7Z6K - chains A and C of the 3 polymer chains in the assembly; structure by X-ray diffraction, 1.60 A resolution.

== Chain A ==
Protein: UDP-N-acetylmuramoylpentapeptide-lysine N(6)-alanyltransferase
Organism: Weissella viridescens
Notes: EC 2.3.2.10
Reference sequence: Q9EY50 (FEMX_WEIVI); residues 0-335 here correspond to UniProt positions 1-336 (UniProt number = residue number + 1)
Sequence (343 residues; each row starts with the number of its first residue; numbering starts at 0):
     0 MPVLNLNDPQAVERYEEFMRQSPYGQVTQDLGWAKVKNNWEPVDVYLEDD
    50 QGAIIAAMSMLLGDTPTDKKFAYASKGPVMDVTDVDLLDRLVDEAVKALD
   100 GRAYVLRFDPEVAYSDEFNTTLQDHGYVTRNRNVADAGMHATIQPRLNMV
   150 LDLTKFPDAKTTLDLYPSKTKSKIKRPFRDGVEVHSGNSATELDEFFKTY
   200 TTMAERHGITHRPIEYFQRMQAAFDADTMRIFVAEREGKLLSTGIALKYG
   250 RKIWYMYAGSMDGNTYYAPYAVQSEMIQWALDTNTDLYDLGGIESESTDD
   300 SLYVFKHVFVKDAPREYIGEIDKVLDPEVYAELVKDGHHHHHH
Disordered / not traced: 0, 337-342
Sequence notes: expression tag (336-342)
UniProt features mapped onto this chain:
  - binding site (substrate): Lys36 to Trp39, Tyr103, Arg211, Tyr215, Tyr256
  - site (Important for catalytic activity): Asp108, Glu319
Ligand contacts: N-acetyl-alpha-muramic acid / UDP: Lys36, Asn38, Trp39, Asp63, Thr64, Phe70, Tyr103, Arg106, Ile142, Thr209, His210, Arg211, Pro212, Tyr215, Leu332
From the paper describing this entry:
  - conformationally variable residues (loop rearrangement): Met260 to Thr264
  - catalytic residues: Lys305
  - binding site for 2'f-ana (5'-d(p*(a5l)p*(cfl)p*(cfl))-r(p*(a9z))-3'): Phe304

== Chain C ==
Protein: UDP-MurNAc-pentapeptide
Sequence (5 residues; row label = number of the first residue in the row):
     3 AECAA
Modified residues: Glu4 (gamma-D-glutamic acid; FGA); Ala6 (D-alanine; DAL); Ala7 (D-alanine; DAL)
Covalently attached groups: N-acetyl-alpha-muramic acid (MUB) linked to Ala3
Ligand contacts: N-acetyl-alpha-muramic acid / UDP: Glu4, Cys5, Ala6, Ala7

== How chain A and chain C interact ==
Contacting residue pairs (18; chain A residue first):
  Trp32(A) - Ala7(C)
  Lys36(A) - Ala7(C)  hydrogen bond (side chain-backbone)
  Met138(A) - Cys5(C)  hydrophobic
  His139(A) - Ala3(C)  hydrogen bond (side chain-backbone)
  His139(A) - Glu4(C)
  Ile142(A) - Ala6(C)
  Gln143(A) - Ala6(C)
  Gln143(A) - Ala7(C)  hydrogen bond (side chain-backbone)
  Pro144(A) - Cys5(C)  hydrophobic
  Ile208(A) - Glu4(C)
  Thr209(A) - Ala3(C)  hydrogen bond (side chain-backbone)
  Thr209(A) - Glu4(C)  hydrogen bond (side chain-backbone)
  Arg211(A) - Ala6(C)  hydrogen bond (side chain-backbone)
  Arg211(A) - Ala7(C)  hydrogen bond (side chain-backbone)
  Tyr215(A) - Ala7(C)  hydrogen bond (side chain-backbone)
  Trp253(A) - Ala7(C)
  Tyr256(A) - Ala6(C)
  Tyr256(A) - Ala7(C)  hydrogen bond (side chain-backbone)
Other interface residues (no listed pair), chain A (15 interface residues in all): Thr27, Met255

== Summary ==
15 residues of chain A and 5 residues of chain C are in contact, with 9 hydrogen bonds. Polar pairs include
Lys36(A)-Ala7(C), His139(A)-Ala3(C) and Gln143(A)-Ala7(C). N-acetyl-alpha-muramic acid / UDP is bound between
chain A and chain C. From the paper: the catalytic residue Lys305(A); a binding site for 2'f-ana
(5'-d(p*(a5l)p*(cfl)p*(cfl))-r(p*(a9z))-3') at Phe304(A).
Here chain A is UDP-N-acetylmuramoylpentapeptide-lysine N(6)-alanyltransferase (Weissella viridescens) and
chain C is UDP-MurNAc-pentapeptide. Entry 7Z6K (Crystal structure of weissella viridescens femxvv
non-ribosomal amino acid transferase in complex with a peptidyl-xna conjugate) was determined by X-ray
diffraction, deposited together with 7Z5Y, 7Z5Z and 7Z6A.
